Entry 4MF2 (X-ray diffraction, 2.40 A resolution); this record covers chains A and P of the 4 polymer chains in the assembly.

Chain A:
Protein: DNA polymerase beta
From: Homo sapiens
Notes: EC 2.7.7.7, 4.2.99.-
UniProt: P06746 (DPOLB_HUMAN); residues 11-335 here = UniProt positions 11-335
Sequence (325 residues; each row starts with the number of its first residue):
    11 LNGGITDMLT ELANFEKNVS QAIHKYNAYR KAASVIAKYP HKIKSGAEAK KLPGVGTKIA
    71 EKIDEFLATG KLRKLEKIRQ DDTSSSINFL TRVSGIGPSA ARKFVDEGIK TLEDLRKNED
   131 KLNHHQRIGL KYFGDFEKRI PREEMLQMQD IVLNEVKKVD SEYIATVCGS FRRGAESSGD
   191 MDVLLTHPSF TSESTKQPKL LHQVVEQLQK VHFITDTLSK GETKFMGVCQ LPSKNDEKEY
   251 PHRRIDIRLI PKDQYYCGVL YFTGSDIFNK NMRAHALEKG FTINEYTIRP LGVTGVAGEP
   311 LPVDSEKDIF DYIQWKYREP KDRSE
Unresolved in the structure: 204-207
Bound ions: Na+ site 1: Lys60, Val65 (shared with 1 residue of chain D); Na+ site 2: Thr101, Val103, Ile106 (shared with DG9(P) of chain P)
Swiss-Prot annotation at these positions:
  - region: Arg183 to Asp192 (DNA-binding)
  - active site: Lys72 (Nucleophile)
  - binding site (K(+)): Lys60, Leu62, Val65, Thr101, Val103, Ile106
  - binding site (Na(+)): Lys60, Leu62, Val65, Thr101, Val103, Ile106
  - binding site (dATP): Arg149, Ser180, Arg183, Gly189, Asp190
  - binding site (dCTP): Arg149, Ser180, Arg183, Gly189, Asp190
  - binding site (dGTP): Arg149, Ser180, Arg183, Gly189, Asp190, Asp192
  - binding site (dTTP): Arg149, Ser180, Arg183, Gly189, Asp190
  - binding site (Mg(2+)): Asp190, Asp192, Asp256
  - modified residue: Lys72 (N6-acetyllysine), Arg83 (Omega-N-methylarginine), Arg152 (Omega-N-methylarginine)
  - cross-link (Glycyl lysine isopeptide (Lys-Gly)): Lys41 (interchain with G-Cter in ubiquitin), Lys61 (interchain with G-Cter in ubiquitin), Lys81 (interchain with G-Cter in ubiquitin)
  - natural variant: Leu22 (L22P: Found in a gastric cancer sample; uncertain significance), Tyr39 (Y39C: Found in a gastric cancer sample; uncertain significance), Gly118 (G118V: Decreased DNA-directed DNA polymerase activity), Arg137 (R137Q: Decreased function in base-excision repair), Arg149 (R149I: Decreased DNA-directed DNA polymerase activity), Asp160 (D160N: Found in a gastric cancer sample; uncertain significance), Cys239 (C239R: Found in a gastric cancer sample; uncertain significance), Lys289 (K289M: Found in a colon cancer sample; uncertain significance), Asn294 (N294D: Found in a gastric cancer sample; uncertain significance), Glu295 (E295K: Found in a gastric cancer sample; uncertain significance)
  - mutagenesis: Phe25 (F25W: No effect on 5'-dRP lyase activity. Decreased ssDNA binding), His34 (H34G: Decreased 5'-dRP lyase activity. Decreased ssDNA binding), Lys35 (K35A: Decreased 5'-dRP lyase activity. Decreased ssDNA binding. Loss of 5'-dRP lyase activity; when associated with A-68 and A-72. Decreased ssDNA binding; when associated with A-68 and A-72 ...), Tyr39 (Y39F: No effect on 5'-dRP lyase activity; Y39Q: Abolishes DNA polymerase and 5'-dRP lyase activity), Lys41 (K41R: Abolishes ubiquitination; when associated with R-61 and R-81), Lys60 (K60A: Decreased 5'-dRP lyase activity. Decreased ssDNA binding), Lys61 (K61R: Abolishes ubiquitination; when associated with R-41 and R-81), Lys68 (K68A: No effect on 5'-dRP lyase activity. Decreased ssDNA binding. Loss of 5'-dRP lyase activity; when associated with A-35 and A-72. Decreased ssDNA binding; when associated with A-35 and A-72 ...), Glu71 (E71Q: No effect on 5'-dRP lyase activity. No effect on structure shown by circular dichroism. No effect on ssDNA binding), Lys72 (K72A: Severely reduced 5'-dRP lyase activity. Does not affect ssDNA binding. Loss of 5'-dRP lyase activity; when associated with A-35 and A-68. Decreased ssDNA binding ...), Glu75 (E75A: Slightly decreased 5'-dRP lyase activity. Decreased ssDNA binding. No effect on structure shown by circular dichroism), Lys81 (K81R: Abolishes ubiquitination; when associated with R-41 and R-61), 5 further mutagenesis entries in UniProt
What the authors report for this chain:
  - binding site for synthetic template DNA: Tyr271
  - catalytic residues: Asp256 (citing earlier work)

Chain P:
Molecule: synthetic upstream primer
Sequence (10 nucleotides; row label = number of the first residue in the row):
     1 GCTGATGCGA
Bound ions: Na+: DG9 (shared with Thr101(A), Val103(A), Ile106(A) of chain A)

Chain A / chain P interface:
Contacting residue pairs - 14 pairs, chain A then chain P:
  Val103(A) - DG9(P)  phosphate contact
  Ser104(A) - DG9(P)  phosphate contact
  Gly105(A) - DC8(P)  phosphate contact
  Gly105(A) - DG9(P)  hydrogen bond to the phosphate
  Ile106(A) - DG9(P)  phosphate contact
  Gly107(A) - DC8(P)  hydrogen bond to the phosphate
  Pro108(A) - DC8(P)  phosphate contact
  Ser109(A) - DG7(P)  phosphate contact
  Ser109(A) - DC8(P)  hydrogen bond to the phosphate
  Ala110(A) - DC8(P)  hydrogen bond to the phosphate
  His135(A) - DG9(P)  sugar contact
  Asp190(A) - DA10(P)  phosphate contact
  Met236(A) - DA10(P)  sugar contact
  Arg254(A) - DA10(P)  salt bridge to the phosphate
Interface residues without a listed pair, chain A (13 interface residues in all): Asp256

Summary:
The interface between chain A and chain P involves 13 residues on one side and 4 on the other, with 4 hydrogen
bonds and 1 salt bridge. Among the polar pairs are Gly105(A)-DG9(P), Gly107(A)-DC8(P) and Ser109(A)-DC8(P).
From the paper: the catalytic residue Asp256(A); a binding site for synthetic template DNA at Tyr271(A).
Chain A is DNA polymerase beta (Homo sapiens) and chain P is synthetic upstream primer; the structure,
Structure of human DNA polymerase beta complexed with O6MG as the template base in a 1-nucleotide ..., was
determined by X-ray diffraction (same publication as 4MFC, 4MFF, 4NXZ and 4NY8).
